6CTO - chains P and A of the 4 polymer chains in the assembly; structure by X-ray diffraction, 2.04 A resolution.

[Chain P]
Molecule: 10-nt DNA strand
Sequence (10 nucleotides; numbered 1 to 10; the number before each row is that of its first residue):
     1 GCTGATGCGC
Modified / non-standard residues: DOC (2',3'-dideoxycytidine-5'-monophosphate) at position 10
Metal / ion sites: Na+: DG9 (shared with Thr101(A), Val103(A), Ile106(A) of chain A)

[Chain A]
Protein: DNA polymerase beta
Source organism: Homo sapiens
Notes: EC 2.7.7.7, 4.2.99.-
UniProtKB: P06746 (DPOLB_HUMAN); residues 1-335 here = UniProt positions 1-335
Sequence (335 residues; numbered 1 to 335; the number before each row is that of its first residue):
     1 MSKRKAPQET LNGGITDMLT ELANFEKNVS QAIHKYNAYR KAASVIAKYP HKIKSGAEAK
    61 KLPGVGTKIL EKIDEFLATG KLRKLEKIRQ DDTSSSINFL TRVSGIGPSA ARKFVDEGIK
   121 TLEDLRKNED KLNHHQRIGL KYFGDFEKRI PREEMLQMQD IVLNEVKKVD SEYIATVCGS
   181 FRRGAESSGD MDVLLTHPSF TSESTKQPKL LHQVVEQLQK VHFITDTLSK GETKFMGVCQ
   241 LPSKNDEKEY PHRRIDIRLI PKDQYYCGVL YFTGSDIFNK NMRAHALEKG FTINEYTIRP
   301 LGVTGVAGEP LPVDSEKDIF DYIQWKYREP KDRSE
Not modelled in the structure: 1-9
Sequence notes: conflict Leu70 (Ala in P06746)
Curated features (UniProtKB/Swiss-Prot):
  - region: Arg183 to Asp192 (DNA-binding)
  - active site: Lys72 (Nucleophile)
  - binding site (K(+)): Lys60, Leu62, Val65, Thr101, Val103, Ile106
  - binding site (Na(+)): Lys60, Leu62, Val65, Thr101, Val103, Ile106
  - binding site (dATP): Arg149, Ser180, Arg183, Gly189, Asp190
  - binding site (dCTP): Arg149, Ser180, Arg183, Gly189, Asp190
  - binding site (dGTP): Arg149, Ser180, Arg183, Gly189, Asp190, Asp192
  - binding site (dTTP): Arg149, Ser180, Arg183, Gly189, Asp190
  - binding site (Mg(2+)): Asp190, Asp192, Asp256
  - modified residue: Lys72 (N6-acetyllysine), Arg83 (Omega-N-methylarginine), Arg152 (Omega-N-methylarginine)
  - cross-link (Glycyl lysine isopeptide (Lys-Gly)): Lys41 (interchain with G-Cter in ubiquitin), Lys61 (interchain with G-Cter in ubiquitin), Lys81 (interchain with G-Cter in ubiquitin)
  - natural variant: Leu22 (L22P: Found in a gastric cancer sample; uncertain significance), Tyr39 (Y39C: Found in a gastric cancer sample; uncertain significance), Gly118 (G118V: Decreased DNA-directed DNA polymerase activity), Arg137 (R137Q: Decreased function in base-excision repair), Arg149 (R149I: Decreased DNA-directed DNA polymerase activity), Asp160 (D160N: Found in a gastric cancer sample; uncertain significance), Cys239 (C239R: Found in a gastric cancer sample; uncertain significance), Lys289 (K289M: Found in a colon cancer sample; uncertain significance), Asn294 (N294D: Found in a gastric cancer sample; uncertain significance), Glu295 (E295K: Found in a gastric cancer sample; uncertain significance)
  - mutagenesis: Phe25 (F25W: No effect on 5'-dRP lyase activity. Decreased ssDNA binding), His34 (H34G: Decreased 5'-dRP lyase activity. Decreased ssDNA binding), Lys35 (K35A: Decreased 5'-dRP lyase activity. Decreased ssDNA binding. Loss of 5'-dRP lyase activity; when associated with A-68 and A-72. Decreased ssDNA binding; when associated with A-68 and A-72 ...), Tyr39 (Y39F: No effect on 5'-dRP lyase activity; Y39Q: Abolishes DNA polymerase and 5'-dRP lyase activity), Lys41 (K41R: Abolishes ubiquitination; when associated with R-61 and R-81), Lys60 (K60A: Decreased 5'-dRP lyase activity. Decreased ssDNA binding), Lys61 (K61R: Abolishes ubiquitination; when associated with R-41 and R-81), Lys68 (K68A: No effect on 5'-dRP lyase activity. Decreased ssDNA binding. Loss of 5'-dRP lyase activity; when associated with A-35 and A-72. Decreased ssDNA binding; when associated with A-35 and A-72 ...), Glu71 (E71Q: No effect on 5'-dRP lyase activity. No effect on structure shown by circular dichroism. No effect on ssDNA binding), Lys72 (K72A: Severely reduced 5'-dRP lyase activity. Does not affect ssDNA binding. Loss of 5'-dRP lyase activity; when associated with A-35 and A-68. Decreased ssDNA binding ...), Glu75 (E75A: Slightly decreased 5'-dRP lyase activity. Decreased ssDNA binding. No effect on structure shown by circular dichroism), Lys81 (K81R: Abolishes ubiquitination; when associated with R-41 and R-61), 5 further mutagenesis entries in UniProt
Metal / ion sites: Na+ site 1: Lys60, Leu62, Val65 (shared with 1 residue of chain D); Na+ site 2: Thr101, Val103, Ile106 (shared with DG9(P) of chain P); Mg2+: Asp190, Asp192 (together with VT7); Na+ site 3: Asp190, Asp192, Asp256 (together with VT7)
Small-molecule neighbours: VT7 (5'-O-[(R)-{[(R)-[difluoro(phosphono)methyl](hydroxy)phosphoryl]oxy}(hydroxy)phosphoryl]thymidine): Arg149, Gly179, Ser180, Arg183, Ser188, Gly189, Asp190, Asp192, Tyr271, Phe272, Thr273, Gly274, Ser275, Asp276, Asn279
Reported in the primary citation:
  - binding site for VT7: Arg183, Gly189

[How chain P and chain A interact]
Pairs across the interface (17):
  DG7(P) - Ser109(A)  phosphate contact
  DC8(P) - Gly105(A)  phosphate contact
  DC8(P) - Gly107(A)  hydrogen bond to the phosphate
  DC8(P) - Pro108(A)  phosphate contact
  DC8(P) - Ser109(A)  hydrogen bond to the phosphate
  DC8(P) - Ala110(A)  hydrogen bond to the phosphate
  DG9(P) - Val103(A)  phosphate contact
  DG9(P) - Ser104(A)  phosphate contact
  DG9(P) - Gly105(A)  hydrogen bond to the phosphate
  DG9(P) - Ile106(A)  phosphate contact
  DG9(P) - Gly107(A)  phosphate contact
  DG9(P) - His135(A)  sugar contact
  DG9(P) - Lys234(A)  base contact
  DG9(P) - Arg254(A)  phosphate contact
  DOC_10(P) - Arg254(A)  salt bridge to the phosphate
  DOC_10(P) - Asp256(A)  sugar contact
  DOC_10(P) - Tyr271(A)  hydrogen bond to the base
Other interface residues (no listed pair), chain A (17 interface residues in all): Asp190, Asp192, Met236, Phe272

[In short]
Chain P and chain A form an interface of 4 and 17 residues respectively, with 5 hydrogen bonds and 1 salt
bridge. Polar pairs include DOC_10(P)-Tyr271(A), DC8(P)-Gly107(A) and DC8(P)-Ser109(A). Ligands of chain A:
compound VT7. From the paper: a binding site for VT7 at Arg183(A) and Gly189(A).
Here chain P is a 10-nt DNA strand and chain A is DNA polymerase beta (Homo sapiens). Entry 6CTO (Ternary
complex crystal structure of DNA polymerase Beta with a dideoxy terminated primer with CF2, beta ...) was
determined by X-ray diffraction, deposited together with 6BEL, 6BEM, 6CR3, 6CR4, 6CR5, 6CR6 and 20 further
entries.
